Entry 6IZI (electron microscopy, 11.80 A resolution (very low resolution: no residue pairs are listed; an interface is given only as per-side residue counts)); this record covers chains P and Q.

# Chain P
Name: Peptide deformylase
Organism: Escherichia coli K-12
Notes: EC 3.5.1.88
UniProt: P0A6K3 (DEF_ECOLI); residues 0-168 here correspond to UniProt positions 1-169 (UniProt number = residue number + 1)
Amino-acid sequence (169 residues; each row starts with the number of its first residue; numbering starts at 0):
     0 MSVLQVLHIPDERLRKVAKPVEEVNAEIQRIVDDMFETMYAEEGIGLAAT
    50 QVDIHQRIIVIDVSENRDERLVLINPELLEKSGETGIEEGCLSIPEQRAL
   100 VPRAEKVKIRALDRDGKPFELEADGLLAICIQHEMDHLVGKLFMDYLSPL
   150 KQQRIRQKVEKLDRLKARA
Not modelled in the structure: 0
Curated features (UniProtKB/Swiss-Prot):
  - active site: E133
  - binding site (Fe cation): C90, H132, H136

# Chain Q
Name: Methionine aminopeptidase
Organism: Escherichia coli K-12
Notes: EC 3.4.11.18
UniProt: P0AE18 (MAP1_ECOLI); residues 1-264 here = UniProt positions 1-264
Amino-acid sequence (264 residues; each row starts with the number of its first residue):
     1 MAISIKTPEDIEKMRVAGRLAAEVLEMIEPYVKPGVSTGELDRICNDYIV
    51 NEQHAVSACLGYHGYPKSVCISINEVVCHGIPDDAKLLKDGDIVNIDVTV
   101 IKDGFHGDTSKMFIVGKPTIMGERLCRITQESLYLALRMVKPGINLREIG
   151 AAIQKFVEAEGFSVVREYCGHGIGQGFHEEPQVLHYDSRETNVVLKPGMT
   201 FTIEPMVNAGKKEIRTMKDGWTVKTKDRSLSAQYEHTIVVTDNGCEILTL
   251 RKDDTIPAIISHDE
Not modelled in the structure: 1, 264
Differences from the reference sequence: engineered mutation Q175 (Arg in P0AE18)
Curated features (UniProtKB/Swiss-Prot):
  - binding site (substrate): H79, T99, H178
  - binding site (a divalent metal cation): D97, D108, H171, E204, E235
  - mutagenesis: H79 (H79A: Reduces activity 100000-fold for the Co(2+)-complexed enzyme, but only 2.6-fold for the Mn(2+)-complexed enzyme), D97 (D97A/E/N: Reduces activity 50- to 580-fold depending on the metal ion bound. Binds only one equivalent of the divalent metal cation with affinities identical to the wild-type enzyme), H178 (H178A: Reduces activity 9000-fold for the Co(2+)-complexed enzyme. Binds only one equivalent of the divalent metal cation with affinities identical to the wild-type enzyme)

# Chain P / chain Q interface
Chains P and Q do not touch in the deposited assembly.

# Overview
No residue of chain P is in contact with chain Q. Curated annotation (UniProt) lists active-site residue
E133(P) and 3 Fe cation-binding residues on chain P; 3 substrate-binding residues and 5 divalent metal
cation-binding residues on chain Q.
Chain P is Peptide deformylase and chain Q is Methionine aminopeptidase, both from Escherichia coli K-12; the
structure, Crystal structure of E. coli peptide deformylase and methionine aminopeptidase fitted into the
cryo-EM density map ..., was determined by electron microscopy (same publication as 6IY7, 6IZ7, 6J0A and
6J45).
